PDB entry 9G8N | electron microscopy, 3.70 A resolution | chains X and A of the 13 polymer chains in the assembly

# Chain X
Molecule: CrPV-IRES RNA
Sequence (44 nucleotides; row label = number of the first residue in the row):
     1 UUUUUUUUUU UUUUUUUUUU UUUUUUCUCC UCUUUUUUUU UUUU

# Chain A
Protein: Helicase SKI2W
Source organism: Homo sapiens
Notes: EC 3.6.4.-
UniProt: Q15477 (SKIV2_HUMAN); residues 1-1246 here = UniProt positions 1-1246
Amino-acid sequence (1246 residues; numbered 1 to 1246; the number before each row is that of its first residue):
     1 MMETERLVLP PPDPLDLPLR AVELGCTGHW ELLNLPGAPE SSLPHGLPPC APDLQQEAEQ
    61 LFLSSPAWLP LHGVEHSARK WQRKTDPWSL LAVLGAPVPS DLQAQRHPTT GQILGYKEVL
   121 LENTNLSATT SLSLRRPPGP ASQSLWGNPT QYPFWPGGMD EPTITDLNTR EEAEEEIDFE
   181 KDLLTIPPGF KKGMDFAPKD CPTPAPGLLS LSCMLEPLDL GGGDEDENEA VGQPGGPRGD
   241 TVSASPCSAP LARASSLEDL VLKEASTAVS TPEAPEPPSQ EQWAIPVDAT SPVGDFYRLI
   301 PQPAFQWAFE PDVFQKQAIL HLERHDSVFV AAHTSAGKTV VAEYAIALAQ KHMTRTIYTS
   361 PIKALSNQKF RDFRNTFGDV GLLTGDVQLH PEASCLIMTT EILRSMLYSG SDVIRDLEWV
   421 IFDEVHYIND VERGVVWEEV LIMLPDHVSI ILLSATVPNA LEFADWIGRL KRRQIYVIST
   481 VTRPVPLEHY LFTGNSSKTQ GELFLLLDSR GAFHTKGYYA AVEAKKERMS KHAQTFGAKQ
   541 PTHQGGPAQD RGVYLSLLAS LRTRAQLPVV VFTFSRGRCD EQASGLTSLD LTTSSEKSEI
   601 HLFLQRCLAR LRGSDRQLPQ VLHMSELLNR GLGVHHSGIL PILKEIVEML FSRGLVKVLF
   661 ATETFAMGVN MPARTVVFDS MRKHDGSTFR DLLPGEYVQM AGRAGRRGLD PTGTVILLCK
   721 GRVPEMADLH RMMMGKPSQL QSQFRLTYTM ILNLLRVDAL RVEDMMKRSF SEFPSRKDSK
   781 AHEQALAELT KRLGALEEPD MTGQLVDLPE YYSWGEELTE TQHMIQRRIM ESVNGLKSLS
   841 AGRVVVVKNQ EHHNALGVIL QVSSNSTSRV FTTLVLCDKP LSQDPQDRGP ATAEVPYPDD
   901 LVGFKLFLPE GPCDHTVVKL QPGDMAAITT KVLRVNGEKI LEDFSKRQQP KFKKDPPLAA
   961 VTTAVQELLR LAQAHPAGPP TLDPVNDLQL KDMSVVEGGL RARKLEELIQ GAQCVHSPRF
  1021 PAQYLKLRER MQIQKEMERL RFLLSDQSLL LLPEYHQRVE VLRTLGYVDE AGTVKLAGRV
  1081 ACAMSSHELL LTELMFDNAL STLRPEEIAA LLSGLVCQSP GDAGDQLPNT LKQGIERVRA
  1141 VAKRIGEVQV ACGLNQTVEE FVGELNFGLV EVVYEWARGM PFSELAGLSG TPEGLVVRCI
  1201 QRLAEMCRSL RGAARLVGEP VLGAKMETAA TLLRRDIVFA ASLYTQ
Disordered / not traced: 1-281, 530-545
Curated features (UniProtKB/Swiss-Prot):
  - motif: Asp423 to His426 (DEVH box)
  - binding site (ATP): Ala332 to Thr339
  - modified residue (Phosphoserine): Ser245, Ser256
  - natural variant: Leu183 (L183V: In a breast cancer sample), Val341 (V341G: In THES2), Met765 (M765I: In a colorectal cancer sample)
  - mutagenesis: Glu424 (E424Q: Abolished helicase activity)

# Chain X / chain A interface
Contacting residue pairs (36; chain X residue first):
  U1(X) - Arg578(A)  sugar contact
  U1(X) - Phe689(A)  base contact
  U2(X) - Ser575(A)  hydrogen bond to the phosphate
  U2(X) - His684(A)  hydrogen bond to the sugar
  U3(X) - Arg576(A)  salt bridge to the phosphate
  U3(X) - Thr662(A)  hydrogen bond to the phosphate
  U3(X) - Glu663(A)  hydrogen bond to the sugar
  U3(X) - His684(A)  base contact
  U4(X) - Ile362(A)  phosphate contact
  U4(X) - Glu432(A)  base contact
  U4(X) - Arg433(A)  hydrogen bond to the sugar
  U4(X) - Arg576(A)  salt bridge to the phosphate
  U4(X) - Ser637(A)  hydrogen bond to the phosphate
  U4(X) - Thr662(A)  hydrogen bond to the phosphate
  U4(X) - Glu663(A)  sugar contact
  U4(X) - Thr664(A)  phosphate contact
  U5(X) - Lys363(A)  hydrogen bond to the phosphate
  U5(X) - Thr399(A)  phosphate contact
  U5(X) - Glu401(A)  hydrogen bond to the sugar
  U5(X) - Arg433(A)  hydrogen bond to the sugar
  U6(X) - Lys363(A)  salt bridge to the phosphate
  U6(X) - Gly385(A)  hydrogen bond to the phosphate
  U6(X) - Thr399(A)  phosphate contact
  U6(X) - Glu401(A)  sugar contact
  U6(X) - Arg1198(A)  salt bridge to the phosphate
  U6(X) - Arg1202(A)  base contact
  U7(X) - Gly385(A)  sugar contact
  U7(X) - Gln388(A)  hydrogen bond to the phosphate
  U7(X) - Ile402(A)  sugar contact
  U7(X) - Ser405(A)  hydrogen bond to the base
  U7(X) - Met406(A)  base contact
  U7(X) - Arg1198(A)  salt bridge to the phosphate
  U8(X) - Gln388(A)  sugar contact
  U8(X) - Glu1205(A)  phosphate contact
  U8(X) - Arg1208(A)  hydrogen bond to the sugar
  U9(X) - Arg1234(A)  base contact
Also at the interface, not in a pair above, chain A (31 interface residues in all): Leu383, Thr384, Phe574, Asp685, Gly686, Gln1201

# In short
9 residues of chain X and 31 residues of chain A are in contact, with 14 hydrogen bonds and 5 salt bridges.
Polar contacts include U7(X)-Ser405(A), U2(X)-His684(A) and U3(X)-Glu663(A). UniProt lists 8 ATP-binding
residues and one mutagenesis site on chain A.
Chain X is CrPV-IRES RNA and chain A is Helicase SKI2W (Homo sapiens); the structure, 80S-bound human
Ski2-exosome complex, was determined by electron microscopy together with 9G8P, 9G8Q and 9G8R from the same
study.
